Entry 8FY2 (X-ray diffraction, 2.98 A resolution); this record covers chains B and C of the 4 polymer chains in the assembly.

# Chain B
Name: Elongin-B
From: Homo sapiens
UniProt: Q15370 (ELOB_HUMAN); residues 1-118 here = UniProt positions 1-118
Chain sequence (118 residues; numbered 1 to 118; the number before each row is that of its first residue):
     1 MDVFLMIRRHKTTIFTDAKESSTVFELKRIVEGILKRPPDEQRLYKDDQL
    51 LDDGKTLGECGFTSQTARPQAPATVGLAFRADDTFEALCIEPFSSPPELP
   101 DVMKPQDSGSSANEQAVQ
Disordered / not traced: 106-118
UniProt features mapped onto this chain:
  - modified residue: Met1 (N-acetylmethionine), Thr84 (Phosphothreonine), Ser108 (Phosphoserine), Ser111 (Phosphoserine)

# Chain C
Name: Elongin-C
From: Homo sapiens
UniProt: Q15369 (ELOC_HUMAN); numbering as in UniProt (aligned over 17-112)
Chain sequence (96 residues; numbered 17 to 112; the number before each row is that of its first residue):
    17 MYVKLISSDGHEFIVKREHALTSGTIKAMLSGPGQFAENETNEVNFREIP
    67 SHVLSKVCMYFTYKVRYTNSSTEIPEFPIAPEIALELLMAANFLDC
Disordered / not traced: 47-57

# How chain B and chain C interact
Pairs across the interface - 48 pairs, chain B then chain C:
  Arg8(B) with His27(C)
  Lys11(B) with Asp25(C), hydrogen bond (side chain-backbone); His27(C); Glu28(C), hydrogen bond (backbone-backbone)
  Thr12(B) with Glu28(C)
  Thr13(B) with Glu28(C), hydrogen bond (backbone-backbone); Phe29(C); Ile30(C), hydrogen bond (backbone-backbone)
  Ile14(B) with Ile30(C)
  Phe15(B) with Tyr18(C); Phe29(C), hydrophobic; Ile30(C), hydrogen bond (backbone-backbone); Val31(C), hydrophobic; Ser71(C); Cys74(C), hydrophobic; Met75(C), hydrophobic
  Thr16(B) with Tyr18(C)
  Asp17(B) with Lys32(C), salt bridge
  Ile34(B) with Tyr18(C); Ile30(C), hydrophobic
  Pro69(B) with Met75(C); Thr78(C), hydrogen bond (backbone-side chain); Tyr79(C), hydrophobic; Tyr83(C)
  Gln70(B) with Met75(C); Tyr79(C); Tyr83(C); Pro91(C); Phe93(C); Pro94(C)
  Pro72(B) with Met75(C)
  Glu91(B) with His27(C)
  Pro92(B) with His27(C), hydrogen bond (backbone-side chain)
  Phe93(B) with His27(C); Phe29(C), hydrophobic; Ser67(C); Ser71(C)
  Ser94(B) with Asp25(C), hydrogen bond; Pro66(C); Ser67(C), hydrogen bond (backbone-side chain); His68(C)
  Pro96(B) with His68(C); Glu98(C); Glu102(C)
  Pro97(B) with Glu102(C)
  Leu99(B) with Pro97(C); Glu98(C)
  Met103(B) with Leu101(C), hydrophobic
Interface residues without a listed pair, chain B (26 interface residues in all): Phe4, His10, Ile30, Ala71, Ser95, Pro100
Interface residues without a listed pair, chain C (29 interface residues in all): Gly26, His35, Lys72, Arg82, Glu92

# Summary
Chain B and chain C form an interface of 26 and 29 residues respectively; the contacts include 9 hydrogen
bonds and 1 salt bridge. Polar contacts include Asp17(B)-Lys32(C), Lys11(B)-Asp25(C) and Pro69(B)-Thr78(C).
Chain B is Elongin-B and chain C is Elongin-C, both from Homo sapiens; the structure, E3:PROTAC:target ternary
complex structure (VCB/WH244/BCL-2), was determined by X-ray diffraction (same publication as 8FY0 and 8FY1).
